Entry 3BQA (X-ray diffraction, 2.00 A resolution); this record covers chain A.

# Chain A
Molecule: Sensor protein phoQ
From: Escherichia coli
Notes: EC 2.7.13.3
UniProt: P23837 (PHOQ_ECOLI); residue numbers follow UniProt; this construct covers 43-190
Chain sequence (148 residues; each row starts with the number of its first residue):
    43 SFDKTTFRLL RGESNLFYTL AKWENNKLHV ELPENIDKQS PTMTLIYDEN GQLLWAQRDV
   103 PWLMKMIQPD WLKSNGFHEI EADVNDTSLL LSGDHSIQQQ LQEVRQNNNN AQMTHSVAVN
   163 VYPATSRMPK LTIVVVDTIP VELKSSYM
Not modelled in the structure: 189-190
Construct notes: engineered mutation Gln148 (Glu in P23837), Asn149 (Asp in P23837), Asn150 (Asp in P23837), Asn151 (Asp in P23837), Asn152 (Asp in P23837), Gln154 (Glu in P23837)
Swiss-Prot annotation at these positions:
  - mutagenesis: Thr47 (T47L: No significant effect (with or without MgCl(2) or CaCl(2))), Thr48 (T48A/C/E/M/N/Q/S/V: No significant effect (with or without MgCl(2) or CaCl(2)) ...), Arg50 (R50D: Large decrease in the transcriptional activation of PhoQ-dependent genes), Gly54 (G54D: Very large decrease in the transcriptional activation of PhoQ-dependent genes), Asn68 (N68L: No significant effect (with or without MgCl(2) or CaCl(2))), Asp90 (D90A: No significant effect (with or without MgCl(2) or CaCl(2))), Asp179 (D179L/A: Locked-on mutant defective in Mg(2+)-sensing and unable to control its phosphorylation state and phosphotransfer to phoP ...)
From the paper describing this entry:
  - binding site for sulfate ion: Arg50, Arg53, Arg169
  - mutagenesis - R50D/D179R: unchanged signaling
  - mutagenesis - G54D: decreased signaling in response to magnesium limiting condition
  - mutagenesis - D128A: unchanged signaling in response to extracellular Mg2+ and Ca2+
  - mutagenesis - R50D, D179R: decreased signaling in response to MgCl2 limitation

# Overview
Curated annotation (UniProt) lists 7 mutagenesis sites. From the paper: a binding site for sulfate ion at
Arg50, Arg53 and Arg169; R50D and D179R reduce signaling in response to MgCl2 limitation; 5 substitutions were
tested in all.
Chain A is Sensor protein phoQ (Escherichia coli); the structure, Crystal Structure of an E.coli PhoQ Sensor
Domain Mutant, was determined by X-ray diffraction, deposited together with 3BQ8.
